7ATP - chain A; structure by X-ray diffraction, 2.10 A resolution.

[Chain A]
Protein: Synaptotagmin-1
From: Arabidopsis thaliana
UniProt: Q9SKR2 (SYT1_ARATH); numbering as in UniProt (aligned over 253-397)
Chain sequence (145 residues; each row starts with the number of its first residue):
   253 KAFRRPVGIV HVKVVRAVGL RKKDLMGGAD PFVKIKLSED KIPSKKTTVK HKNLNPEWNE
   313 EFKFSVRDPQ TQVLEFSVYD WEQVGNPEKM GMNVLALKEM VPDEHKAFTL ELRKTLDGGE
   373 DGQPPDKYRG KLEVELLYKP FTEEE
Disordered / not traced: 253-256, 369-377, 395-397
Metal / ion sites: Ca2+ site 1: Lys275, Asp276, Asp332, Glu334, Glu340; Ca2+ site 2: Asp276, Asp282, Asp332, Trp333, Glu334; Zn2+ near His303 (its only coordinating residue here)
Swiss-Prot annotation at these positions:
  - binding site (Ca(2+)): Asp276, Asp282, Asp332, Glu334
Reported in the primary citation:
  - Ca2+ coordination: Lys275, Asp276, Asp282, Asp332, Trp333, Glu334, Glu340
  - mutagenesis - D276A/D282A: abolished binding to Ca2+
  - mutagenesis - D282A (K_d_ = 1.8 +/- 0.5 mM), E340A (534 +/- 60 uM): decreased binding to Ca2+
  - mutagenesis - E340A: decreased stability
  - specificity-determining residues: Lys304 (from molecular simulation)

[Summary]
Lys275, Asp276, Asp332, Glu334 and Glu340 form the Ca2+ site 1. Asp276, Asp282, Asp332, Trp333 and Glu334 form
the Ca2+ site 2. From UniProt: 4 Ca2+-binding residues. From the paper: D282A and E340A reduce binding to
Ca2+; Ca2+ coordination by Lys275, Asp276 and Asp282 among others.
Chain A is Synaptotagmin-1 (Arabidopsis thaliana); the structure, 2.0 angstrom structure in complex with Ca of
plant Extended Synaptotagmin 1, C2A domain, was determined by X-ray diffraction together with 7AS6 from the
same study.
